5HGG - chains A and T of the 4 polymer chains in the assembly; structure by X-ray diffraction, 1.97 A resolution.

[Chain A]
Molecule: Urokinase-type plasminogen activator
From: Homo sapiens
Notes: EC 3.4.21.73
Reference sequence: P00749 (UROK_HUMAN); the construct lacks a stretch of the UniProt sequence and is renumbered around it, so the offset changes along the chain: 16-37 = UniProt 179-200; 38-60 = UniProt 205-227; 63-97 = UniProt 234-268; 98-110 = UniProt 271-283; 5 more segments
Chain sequence (246 residues; each row starts with the number of its first residue; note: 1 number in that range is skipped by the numbering (no residue carries it; nothing is unmodelled there); a row labelled like 37A-37D holds insertion residues (37A, then the next letters in order)):
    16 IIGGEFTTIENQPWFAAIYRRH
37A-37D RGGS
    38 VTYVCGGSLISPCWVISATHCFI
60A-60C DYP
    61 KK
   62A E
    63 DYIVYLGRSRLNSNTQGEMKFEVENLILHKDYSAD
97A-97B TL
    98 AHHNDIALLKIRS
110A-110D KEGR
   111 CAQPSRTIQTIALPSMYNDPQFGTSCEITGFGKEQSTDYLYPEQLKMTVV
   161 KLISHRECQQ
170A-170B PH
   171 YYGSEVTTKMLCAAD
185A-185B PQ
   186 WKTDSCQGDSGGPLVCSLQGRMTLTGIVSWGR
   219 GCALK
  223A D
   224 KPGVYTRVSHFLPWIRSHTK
Construct notes: engineered mutation Ala122 (Cys299 in P00749), Gln145 (Asn322 in P00749)
Disulfides: Cys42-Cys58, Cys50-Cys111, Cys136-Cys201, Cys168-Cys182, Cys191-Cys220
UniProt features mapped onto this chain:
  - active site (Charge relay system): His57, Asp102, Ser195
  - modified residue: Ser146 (Phosphoserine)
Reported in the primary citation:
  - specificity-determining residues: Arg35, His37, Ser37D (by similarity / conservation)
  - catalytic residues: His57, Asp102, Ser195
  - mutagenesis - S195A: abolished catalytic activity
  - mutagenesis - S195A (10-fold): increased binding to Camelid Derived Antibody Fragment, Nb4 (chain T)

[Chain T]
Molecule: Camelid Derived Antibody Fragment, Nb4
From: Vicugna pacos
Notes: antibody fragment or engineered binder
Chain sequence (128 residues; each row starts with the number of its first residue):
     1 QVQLQESGGGLVQAGGSLRLSCAASGFTLDSYAIGWFRQAPGKEREGVSC
    51 ISASGGSTNYADSVKGRFTISRDNAKNTVYLQMNSLKSEDTAVYYCAADH
   101 PGLCTSESGRRRYLEVWGQGTQVTVSSA
Disordered / not traced: 128
Disulfides: Cys22-Cys96, Cys50-Cys104
Residues lining bound ligands:
  - TWN ((3S)-3-[(2S,3S,4R)-3,4-dimethyltetrahydrofuran-2-yl]butyl laurate), molecule 1: Phe37, Arg45, Gly47, Val48, Ser49, Cys50, Asn59, Tyr60, Ala61, His100, Pro101, Gly102, Leu103, Glu115, Trp117
  - TWN, molecule 2: Gln39, Arg45, Tyr95, Trp117
Reported in the primary citation:
  - mutagenesis - D99A (>4000-fold): decreased binding to Urokinase-type plasminogen activator (chain A)
  - mutagenesis - D99A: decreased binding to uPA S195A
  - mutagenesis - R110A, R111A: abolished binding to p-aminobenzamidine

[Chain A / chain T interface]
Residue-residue contacts - 49 pairs, chain A then chain T:
  Arg35(A) with Ser31(T), hydrogen bond; Tyr32(T), hydrogen bond
  His37(A) with Gly26(T); Phe27(T); Tyr32(T), hydrogen bond
  Gly37C(A) with Gly26(T)
  Ser37D(A) with Gln1(T), hydrogen bond (side chain-backbone); Gly26(T), hydrogen bond (backbone-backbone)
  Thr39(A) with Arg112(T)
  Tyr40(A) with Arg112(T), hydrogen bond (backbone-side chain)
  Val41(A) with Arg112(T), hydrogen bond (backbone-backbone)
  Cys42(A) with Arg111(T)
  His57(A) with Gly109(T); Arg110(T), hydrogen bond (side chain-backbone); Arg111(T), hydrogen bond (side chain-backbone)
  Asp60A(A) with Ser31(T); Ala53(T); Arg111(T), salt bridge
  Tyr60B(A) with Ser31(T)
  Leu97B(A) with Ser108(T), hydrogen bond (backbone-side chain)
  His99(A) with Ser106(T), hydrogen bond; Ser108(T), hydrogen bond; Gly109(T), hydrogen bond (side chain-backbone)
  Lys143(A) with Glu115(T), salt bridge
  Tyr151(A) with Arg112(T); Tyr113(T)
  Asp189(A) with Arg110(T), salt bridge
  Ser190(A) with Arg110(T), hydrogen bond
  Cys191(A) with Arg110(T)
  Gln192(A) with Gly109(T), hydrogen bond (side chain-backbone); Arg110(T); Arg111(T); Tyr113(T)
  Gly193(A) with Arg110(T), hydrogen bond (backbone-backbone); Arg111(T), hydrogen bond (backbone-backbone); Arg112(T)
  Asp194(A) with Arg110(T), hydrogen bond (backbone-backbone)
  Ser195(A) with Arg110(T), hydrogen bond (backbone-backbone); Arg111(T), hydrogen bond (side chain-backbone)
  Ser214(A) with Gly109(T); Arg110(T), hydrogen bond (backbone-backbone)
  Trp215(A) with Ser108(T); Arg110(T)
  Gly216(A) with Ser108(T), hydrogen bond (backbone-backbone); Arg110(T)
  Arg217(A) with Glu107(T), salt bridge
  Gly219(A) with Arg110(T), hydrogen bond (backbone-side chain)
  Cys220(A) with Arg110(T)
  Gly226(A) with Arg110(T)
Interface residues without a listed pair, chain A (34 interface residues in all): Arg37A, Cys58, Asp148, Val213, Pro225
Interface residues without a listed pair, chain T (19 interface residues in all): Val2, Thr28, Asp30, Leu114
From the paper, about this interface:
  - hot spots on chain A (mutagenesis) - R35A, K143A: decreased binding to Camelid Derived Antibody Fragment, Nb4 (chain T)
  - hot spots on chain T (mutagenesis) - S108A: decreased binding to Urokinase-type plasminogen activator (chain A)

[In short]
34 residues of chain A and 19 residues of chain T are in contact, with 23 hydrogen bonds and 4 salt bridges.
Polar pairs include Asp60A(A)-Arg111(T), Lys143(A)-Glu115(T) and Asp189(A)-Arg110(T). From the paper:
catalytic residues His57(A), Asp102(A) and Ser195(A); D99A and S108A of chain T reduce binding to
Urokinase-type plasminogen activator (chain A); 7 substitutions were tested in all.
Chain A is Urokinase-type plasminogen activator (Homo sapiens) and chain T is Camelid Derived Antibody
Fragment, Nb4 (Vicugna pacos); the structure, Crystal structure of uPA in complex with a camelid-derived
antibody fragment, was determined by X-ray diffraction together with 5HDO from the same study.
